Entry 8PW8 (X-ray diffraction, 2.30 A resolution); this record covers chains A and B.

Chain A:
Molecule: N6-adenosine-methyltransferase catalytic subunit
From: Homo sapiens
Notes: EC 2.1.1.348
UniProt: Q86U44 (MTA70_HUMAN); residue numbers follow UniProt; this construct covers 354-580
Chain sequence (228 residues; each row starts with the number of its first residue):
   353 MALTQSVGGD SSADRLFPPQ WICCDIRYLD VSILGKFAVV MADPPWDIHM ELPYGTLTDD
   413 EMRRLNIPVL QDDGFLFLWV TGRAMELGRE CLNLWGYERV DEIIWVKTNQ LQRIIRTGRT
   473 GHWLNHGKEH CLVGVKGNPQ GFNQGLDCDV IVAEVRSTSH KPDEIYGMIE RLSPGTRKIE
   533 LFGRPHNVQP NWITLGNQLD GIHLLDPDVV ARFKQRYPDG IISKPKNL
Not modelled in the structure: 353-367, 402-404, 468-473, 577-580
Construct notes: initiating methionine (353)
Small-molecule neighbours: HZ2 ((2S)-4-[[(2R,3S,4R,5R)-5-(6-aminopurin-9-yl)-3,4-bis(oxidanyl)oxolan-2-yl]methyl-[2-[[9-[(2R,3R,4S,5R)-5-(hydroxymethyl)-3,4-bis(oxidanyl)oxolan-2-yl]purin-6-yl]amino]ethyl]amino]-2-azanyl-butanoic acid): Cys376, Asp377, Ile378, Arg379, Asp395, Pro396, Pro397, Ile400, Gly407, Leu409, Thr433, Lys459, Glu481, Thr510, Ser511, His512, Lys513, Glu532, Phe534, Arg536, His538, Asn539, Gly548, Asn549, Gln550
From the paper describing this entry:
  - binding site for HZ2: Asp377, Ile378, Asp395, Pro396, Pro397, Glu481, Lys513, Phe534, Arg536, His538, Asn539, Asn549, Gln550
  - conformationally variable residues (order/disorder transition, side-chain flip): Tyr406, His512, Lys513
  - mutagenesis - D395A, Y406A, E481A, K513A: abolished catalytic activity
  - mutagenesis - Y406A, E481A, K513A: unchanged binding to SAH
  - mutagenesis - D395A: decreased binding to SAH
  - catalytic residues: Asp395, Pro396 (from molecular simulation)

Chain B:
Molecule: N6-adenosine-methyltransferase non-catalytic subunit
From: Homo sapiens
UniProt: A4IFD8 (MET14_BOVIN); residue numbers follow UniProt; this construct covers 107-395
Chain sequence (290 residues; row label = number of the first residue in the row):
   106 GLKGTQSLNP HNDYCQHFVD TGHRPQNFIR DVGLADRFEE YPKLRELIRL KDELIAKSNT
   166 PPMYLQADIE AFDIRELTPK FDVILLEPPL EEYYRETGIT ANEKCWTWDD IMKLEIDEIA
   226 APRSFIFLWC GSGEGLDLGR VCLRKWGYRR CEDICWIKTN KNNPGKTKTL DPKAVFQRTK
   286 EHCLMGIKGT VKRSTDGDFI HANVDIDLII TEEPEIGNIE KPVEIFHIIE HFCLGRRRLH
   346 LFGRDSTIRP GWLTVGPTLT NSNYNAETYA SYFSAPNSYL TGCTEEIERL
Not modelled in the structure: 106-116, 137-152, 201-208, 270-274, 296-308
Construct notes: expression tag (106)
Cystine bridges: Cys338-Cys388

Chain A / chain B interface:
Pairs across the interface (99):
  Phe427(A) - Val280(B)  hydrophobic
  Phe429(A) - Phe281(B)  hydrophobic
  Gly434(A) - Arg255(B)  hydrogen bond (backbone-side chain)
  Met437(A) - Arg245(B)  hydrogen bond
  Met437(A) - Arg255(B)
  Met437(A) - Asp258(B)
  Glu438(A) - Arg245(B)  salt bridge
  Glu438(A) - Arg249(B)
  Glu438(A) - Arg255(B)  salt bridge
  Arg441(A) - Leu241(B)
  Arg441(A) - Asp242(B)  salt bridge
  Arg441(A) - Arg245(B)
  Glu450(A) - Lys278(B)  salt bridge
  Arg451(A) - Gly238(B)  hydrogen bond (side chain-backbone)
  Arg451(A) - Leu241(B)
  Arg451(A) - Asp242(B)  salt bridge
  Val452(A) - Lys278(B)
  Val452(A) - Val280(B)  hydrophobic
  Val452(A) - Arg283(B)  hydrogen bond (backbone-side chain)
  Asp453(A) - Ala279(B)
  Asp453(A) - Val280(B)  hydrogen bond (side chain-backbone)
  Asp453(A) - Phe281(B)  hydrogen bond (side chain-backbone)
  Asp453(A) - Arg283(B)  salt bridge
  Glu454(A) - Leu241(B)
  Glu454(A) - Lys285(B)  hydrogen bond (backbone-side chain)
  Glu454(A) - His287(B)
  Ile455(A) - Phe281(B)  hydrophobic
  Ile456(A) - Cys260(B)  hydrophobic
  Ile456(A) - Lys285(B)
  Val458(A) - Ile262(B)  hydrophobic
  Val458(A) - Leu313(B)  hydrophobic
  Gln464(A) - Tyr119(B)
  Gln464(A) - Phe133(B)
  Gln464(A) - Ile134(B)
  Gln464(A) - Arg135(B)  hydrogen bond (backbone-backbone)
  Ile466(A) - Ile134(B)  hydrophobic
  Ile466(A) - Ile311(B)  hydrophobic
  Ile466(A) - Ile315(B)  hydrophobic
  His474(A) - Glu257(B)
  Trp475(A) - Phe230(B)  hydrophobic
  Trp475(A) - Cys256(B)
  Trp475(A) - Glu257(B)  hydrogen bond (backbone-side chain)
  Trp475(A) - Met290(B)  hydrophobic
  Trp475(A) - Phe337(B)
  Trp475(A) - Leu339(B)  hydrophobic
  Leu476(A) - Glu257(B)  hydrogen bond (backbone-side chain)
  Leu476(A) - Ile259(B)  hydrophobic
  Leu476(A) - Asp310(B)
  Leu476(A) - Ile311(B)
  Leu476(A) - Asp312(B)
  Leu476(A) - Phe337(B)  hydrophobic
  Asn477(A) - Asp310(B)  hydrogen bond (backbone-backbone)
  Asn477(A) - Ile311(B)
  Asn477(A) - Asp312(B)  hydrogen bond (backbone-backbone)
  His478(A) - Glu257(B)  salt bridge
  His478(A) - Asp312(B)
  Gly479(A) - Ile311(B)
  Gly479(A) - Asp312(B)  hydrogen bond (backbone-side chain)
  Lys480(A) - Asp258(B)  hydrogen bond (side chain-backbone)
  Lys480(A) - Cys260(B)
  Lys480(A) - Asp312(B)  salt bridge
  Lys480(A) - Leu313(B)
  His482(A) - Asp258(B)
  Val485(A) - Val280(B)  hydrophobic
  Gln496(A) - Pro277(B)
  Gln496(A) - Ala279(B)  hydrogen bond (side chain-backbone)
  Gln496(A) - Val280(B)
  Gly497(A) - Val280(B)  hydrogen bond (backbone-backbone)
  Gly497(A) - Gln282(B)  hydrogen bond (backbone-side chain)
  Leu498(A) - Phe123(B)
  Leu498(A) - Val124(B)
  Asp499(A) - Cys120(B)
  Asp499(A) - Val124(B)
  Asp499(A) - Phe281(B)
  Asp499(A) - Gln282(B)  hydrogen bond (backbone-backbone)
  Cys500(A) - Phe123(B)
  Cys500(A) - Pro130(B)
  Cys500(A) - Gln282(B)
  Cys500(A) - Thr284(B)
  Asp501(A) - Gln282(B)  hydrogen bond (backbone-backbone)
  Asp501(A) - Arg283(B)
  Asp501(A) - Thr284(B)  hydrogen bond (side chain-backbone)
  Asp501(A) - Lys285(B)  salt bridge
  Val502(A) - Pro130(B)
  Val502(A) - Gln131(B)
  Val502(A) - Thr284(B)
  Ile503(A) - Cys120(B)  hydrophobic
  Val504(A) - Tyr119(B)
  Val504(A) - Pro130(B)
  Val504(A) - Gln131(B)
  Val504(A) - Ile134(B)  hydrophobic
  Glu516(A) - Asp118(B)
  Glu516(A) - Cys120(B)
  Met520(A) - Cys120(B)  hydrophobic
  Met520(A) - Phe281(B)  hydrophobic
  Arg523(A) - Cys120(B)
  Arg523(A) - Gln121(B)
  Arg523(A) - Val124(B)
  Leu524(A) - Val280(B)  hydrophobic
Other interface residues (no listed pair), chain A (42 interface residues in all): Arg435, Leu463, Arg465, Ile467
Other interface residues (no listed pair), chain B (47 interface residues in all): Asn117, Glu239, Ile292, Val309, Ile333

In short:
42 residues of chain A and 47 residues of chain B are in contact, with 20 hydrogen bonds and 9 salt bridges.
Polar contacts include Glu438(A)-Arg245(B), Glu438(A)-Arg255(B) and Arg441(A)-Asp242(B). Bound to chain A:
compound HZ2. From the paper: catalytic residues Asp395(A) and Pro396(A); D395A, Y406A and E481A of chain A,
among others, abolish catalytic activity.
Here chain A is N6-adenosine-methyltransferase catalytic subunit and chain B is N6-adenosine-methyltransferase
non-catalytic subunit, both from Homo sapiens. Entry 8PW8 (Crystal structure of the human METTL3-METTL14 in
complex with a bisubstrate analogue (BA2)) was determined by X-ray diffraction (same publication as 8PW9, 8PWA
and 8PWB).
